3NIY - chain A; structure by X-ray diffraction, 1.58 A resolution.

== Chain A ==
Molecule: Endo-1,4-beta-xylanase
Organism: Thermotoga petrophila RKU-1
Notes: EC 3.2.1.8; fragment: to 344
UniProt: A5IL00 (A5IL00_THEP1); residues 18-341 here correspond to UniProt positions 21-344 (UniProt number = residue number + 3)
Sequence (341 residues; each row starts with the number of its first residue):
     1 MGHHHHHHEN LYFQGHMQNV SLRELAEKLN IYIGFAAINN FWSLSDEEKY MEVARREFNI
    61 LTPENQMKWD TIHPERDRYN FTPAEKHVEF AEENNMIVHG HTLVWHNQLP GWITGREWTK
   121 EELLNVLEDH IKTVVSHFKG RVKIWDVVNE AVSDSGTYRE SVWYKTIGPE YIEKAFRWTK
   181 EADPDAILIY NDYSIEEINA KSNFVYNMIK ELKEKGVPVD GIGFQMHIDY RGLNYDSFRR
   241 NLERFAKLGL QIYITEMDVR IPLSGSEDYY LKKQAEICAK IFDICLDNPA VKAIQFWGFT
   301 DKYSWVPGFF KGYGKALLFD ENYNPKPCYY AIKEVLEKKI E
Unresolved in the structure: 1-15
Sequence notes: expression tag (1-17)
What the authors report for this chain:
  - catalytic residues: E150, E256
  - conformationally variable residues (loop rearrangement): W297 to K326 (from molecular simulation)

== In short ==
From the paper: catalytic residues E150 and E256; conformational variability at W297.
Chain A is Endo-1,4-beta-xylanase (Thermotoga petrophila RKU-1); the structure, Crystal structure of native
xylanase 10B from Thermotoga petrophila RKU-1, was determined by X-ray diffraction, deposited together with
3NJ3.
